4QVV - chains R and S of the 28 polymer chains in the assembly; structure by X-ray diffraction, 2.80 A resolution.

Chain R:
Protein: Proteasome subunit alpha type-5
Organism: Saccharomyces cerevisiae
Notes: EC 3.4.25.1
UniProt: P32379 (PSA5_YEAST); residues -7 to 252 here correspond to UniProt positions 1-260 (UniProt number = residue number + 8)
Sequence (260 residues; row label = number of the first residue in the row; numbers below 1 keep their minus sign (Met-7 is residue -7)):
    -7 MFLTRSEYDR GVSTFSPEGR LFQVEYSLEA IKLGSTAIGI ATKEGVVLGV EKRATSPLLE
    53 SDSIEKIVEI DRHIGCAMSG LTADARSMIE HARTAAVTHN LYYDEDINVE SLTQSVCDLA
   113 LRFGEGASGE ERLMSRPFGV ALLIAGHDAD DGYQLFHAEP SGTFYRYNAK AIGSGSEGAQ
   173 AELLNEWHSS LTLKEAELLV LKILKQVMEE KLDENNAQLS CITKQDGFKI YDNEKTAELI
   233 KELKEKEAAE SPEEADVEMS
Not modelled in the structure: -7 to 0, 118-124, 243-252

Chain S:
Protein: Proteasome subunit alpha type-6
Organism: Saccharomyces cerevisiae
Notes: EC 3.4.25.1
UniProt: P40302 (PSA6_YEAST); residues 0-233 here correspond to UniProt positions 1-234 (UniProt number = residue number + 1)
Sequence (234 residues; each row starts with the number of its first residue; numbering starts at 0):
     0 MFRNNYDGDT VTFSPTGRLF QVEYALEAIK QGSVTVGLRS NTHAVLVALK RNADELSSYQ
    60 KKIIKCDEHM GLSLAGLAPD ARVLSNYLRQ QCNYSSLVFN RKLAVERAGH LLCDKAQKNT
   120 QSYGGRPYGV GLLIIGYDKS GAHLLEFQPS GNVTELYGTA IGARSQGAKT YLERTLDTFI
   180 KIDGNPDELI KAGVEAISQS LRDESLTVDN LSIAIVGKDT PFTIYDGEAV AKYI
Not modelled in the structure: 0-2
Curated features (UniProtKB/Swiss-Prot):
  - modified residue: Ser13 (Phosphoserine)
  - cross-link: Lys190 (Glycyl lysine isopeptide (Lys-Gly) (interchain with G-Cter in ubiquitin))

Interface between chain R and chain S:
Contacting residue pairs (43):
  Arg2(R) - Gly7(S)
  Ser5(R) - Arg125(S)
  Thr6(R) - Gly7(S)
  Thr6(R) - Gln20(S)
  Phe7(R) - Gln20(S)  hydrogen bond (backbone-side chain)
  Phe7(R) - Tyr23(S)
  Phe7(R) - Leu76(S)  hydrophobic
  Phe7(R) - Arg125(S)
  Phe7(R) - Pro126(S)
  Phe7(R) - Gly128(S)
  Ser8(R) - Tyr23(S)
  Pro9(R) - Tyr23(S)  hydrophobic
  Pro9(R) - Glu26(S)
  Glu10(R) - Glu26(S)
  Glu10(R) - Gln30(S)
  Gly11(R) - Tyr23(S)
  Gly11(R) - Ala27(S)
  Leu13(R) - Arg125(S)
  Gln106(R) - Arg81(S)  hydrogen bond
  Asp110(R) - Arg81(S)  salt bridge
  Leu113(R) - Pro78(S)  hydrophobic
  Leu113(R) - Arg125(S)
  Ser153(R) - Pro78(S)
  Gly154(R) - Pro78(S)
  Thr155(R) - Gln59(S)
  Phe156(R) - Gln59(S)
  Tyr157(R) - Arg50(S)  hydrogen bond (side chain-backbone)
  Tyr157(R) - Ala52(S)
  Tyr157(R) - Ser56(S)
  Tyr157(R) - Ser57(S)
  Tyr157(R) - Gln59(S)
  Arg158(R) - Ser56(S)
  Arg158(R) - Ser57(S)  hydrogen bond (backbone-backbone)
  Tyr159(R) - Ala52(S)
  Tyr159(R) - Asp53(S)
  Tyr159(R) - Leu55(S)
  Tyr159(R) - Ser56(S)
  Asn160(R) - Leu55(S)  hydrogen bond (backbone-backbone)
  Ala161(R) - Leu55(S)
  Gln172(R) - Asp53(S)  hydrogen bond
  Gln172(R) - Leu55(S)
  Leu176(R) - Glu54(S)
  Leu176(R) - Leu55(S)  hydrophobic
Other interface residues (no listed pair), chain R (27 interface residues in all): Gly3, Glu117, Leu175, Trp179
Other interface residues (no listed pair), chain S (25 interface residues in all): Asp6, Ala24, Asn51, Asp79, Gly123

Summary:
The interface between chain R and chain S involves 27 residues on one side and 25 on the other, with 6
hydrogen bonds and 1 salt bridge. Polar contacts include Asp110(R)-Arg81(S), Phe7(R)-Gln20(S) and
Gln106(R)-Arg81(S).
Chain R is Proteasome subunit alpha type-5 and chain S is Proteasome subunit alpha type-6, both from
Saccharomyces cerevisiae; the structure, yCP beta5-A49V mutant in complex with bortezomib, was determined by
X-ray diffraction (same publication as 4QUX, 4QUY, 4QV0, 4QV1, 4QV3, 4QV4 and 42 further entries).
